Entry 5CJQ (X-ray diffraction, 3.60 A resolution); this record covers chains H and A of the 4 polymer chains in the assembly.

# Chain H
Protein: CR9114 heavy chain
From: Homo sapiens
Chain sequence (230 residues; numbered 1 to 222 plus 8 insertion-coded residues; the number before each row is that of its first residue; a row labelled like 82A-82C holds insertion residues (82A, then the next letters in order)):
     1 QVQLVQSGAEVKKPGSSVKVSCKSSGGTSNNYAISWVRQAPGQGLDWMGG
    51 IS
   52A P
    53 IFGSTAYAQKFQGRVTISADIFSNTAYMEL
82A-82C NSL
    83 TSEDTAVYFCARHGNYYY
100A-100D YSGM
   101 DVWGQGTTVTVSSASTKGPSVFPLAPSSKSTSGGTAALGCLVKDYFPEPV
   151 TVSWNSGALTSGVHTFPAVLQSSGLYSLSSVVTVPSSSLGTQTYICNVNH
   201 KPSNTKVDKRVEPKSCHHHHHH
Not modelled in the structure: 130-133, 214-222
Disulfide bonds: Cys-22/Cys-92, Cys-140/Cys-196

# Chain A
Protein: Designed influenza hemagglutinin stem #4900, HA1
From: synthetic construct
Chain sequence (66 residues; each row starts with the number of its first residue; note: 257 numbers in that range are skipped by the numbering (no residue carries them; nothing is unmodelled there)):
     7 ADPGDTICIGYHANNSTDTVDTVLEKNVTVTHSVNLLE
   302 NGGGGKYVCSAKLRMVTGLRNKPSKQSQ
Not modelled in the structure: 7-10, 302-309, 328-329

# Interface between chain H and chain A
Residue-residue contacts (8; chain H residue first):
  Pro-52A(H) / His-38(A)  hydrogen bond (backbone-side chain)
  Ile-53(H) / His-38(A)
  Ile-53(H) / Thr-318(A)  hydrogen bond (backbone-side chain)
  Phe-54(H) / His-38(A)
  Gly-55(H) / His-38(A)
  Ile-73(H) / Val-40(A)  hydrophobic
  Phe-74(H) / Asn-41(A)
  Phe-74(H) / Leu-42(A)  hydrophobic
Interface residues without a listed pair, chain A (6 interface residues in all): Leu-43

# Overview
Chain H and chain A each contribute 6 residues to their interface; the contacts include 2 hydrogen bonds.
Polar contacts include Pro-52A(H)/His-38(A) and Ile-53(H)/Thr-318(A).
Chain H is CR9114 heavy chain (Homo sapiens) and chain A is Designed influenza hemagglutinin stem #4900, HA1
(synthetic construct); the structure, Crystal structure of a trimeric influenza hemagglutinin stem in complex
with an broadly neutralizing antibody CR9114, was determined by X-ray diffraction (same publication as 5CJS).
